3HRD - chains A and B of the 8 polymer chains in the assembly; structure by X-ray diffraction, 2.20 A resolution.

== Chain A ==
Protein: Nicotinate dehydrogenase large molybdopterin subunit
Source organism: Eubacterium barkeri
UniProt: Q0QLF2 (Q0QLF2_EUBBA); residue numbers follow UniProt; this construct covers 1-425
Amino-acid sequence (425 residues; each row starts with the number of its first residue):
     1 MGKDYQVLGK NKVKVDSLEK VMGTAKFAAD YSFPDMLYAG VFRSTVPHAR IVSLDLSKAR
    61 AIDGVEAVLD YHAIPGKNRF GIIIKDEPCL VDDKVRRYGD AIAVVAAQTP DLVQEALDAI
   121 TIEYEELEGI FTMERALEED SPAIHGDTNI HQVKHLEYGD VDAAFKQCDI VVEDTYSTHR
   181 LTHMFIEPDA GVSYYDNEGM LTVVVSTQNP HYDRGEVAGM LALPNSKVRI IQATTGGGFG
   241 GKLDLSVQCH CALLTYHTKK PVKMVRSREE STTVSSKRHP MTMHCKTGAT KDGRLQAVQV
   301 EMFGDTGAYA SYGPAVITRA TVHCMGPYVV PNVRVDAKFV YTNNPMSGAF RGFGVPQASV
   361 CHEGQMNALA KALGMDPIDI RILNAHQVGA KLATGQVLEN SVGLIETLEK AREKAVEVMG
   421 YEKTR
Not modelled in the structure: 1, 422-425
Metal / ion sites: Mg2+: T306, Y309, A310, S347
Residues lining bound ligands:
  - pterin cytosine dinucleotide (MCN): G237, G238, F239, G240, R351
  - nicotinic acid (NIO): I83, Y312, A315, R319, F353
  - selenium atom (SE): F239, G240, A349, F350, R351, G352
Swiss-Prot annotation at these positions:
  - binding site (Se-Mo-molybdopterin cytosine dinucleotide): Q208, G238 to G240
Reported in the primary citation:
  - binding site for dioxothiomolybdenum(VI) ion: Q208
  - binding site for nicotinic acid: Y312, R319, F353 (proposed by the authors, not directly observed)
  - catalytic residues: R319 (by similarity / conservation)

== Chain B ==
Protein: Nicotinate dehydrogenase medium molybdopterin subunit
Source organism: Eubacterium barkeri
UniProt: Q0QLF1 (Q0QLF1_EUBBA); numbering as in UniProt (aligned over 1-330)
Amino-acid sequence (330 residues; numbered 1 to 330; the number before each row is that of its first residue):
     1 MKKRGKGVGS MWYGIGNTGL PNPAAAFVEI HGDGSANVMF GAADIGQGSG TAMAQIAAEE
    61 LGLDYEKIHV TWGDTMVTPD GGATSASRQT LITGNAVILA CRQAKETLAK TAAEKLDCAP
   121 EELSFRDNTV FITADPERSM TYGELMAAMK AAGRMAVGAG SYNPNTTGLA PENMSGIPFE
   181 VYSYATTIAE VEVDTETGEV DVLKVVSAHD VGTPINRSMV EGQIEGGVTM GQGFVLMEEI
   241 EVNTKNGAIK NPSMSKYIIP SNRDVPEIHS ILVESEGGPG PFGAKGVGEP ALIPMIPAVV
   301 AAIEDALGTR FTHTPIMPKD IVAAVKAQEK
Residues lining bound ligands:
  - pterin cytosine dinucleotide (MCN): I45, G46, Q47, G48, S49, A52, T84, S85, A86, S87, R88, Q89, T90, V211, T213, P214, I215, N216, M219, V220, Q223, A284, K285, G286, V287, G288, E289
  - nicotinic acid (NIO): G16, N17, T18, L20, A86
Reported in the primary citation:
  - binding site for dioxothiomolybdenum(VI) ion: E289
  - catalytic residues: E289 (by similarity / conservation)

== How chain A and chain B interact ==
Contacting residue pairs (232; chain A residue first):
  K3(A) with E276(B), salt bridge
  D4(A) with F125(B)
  Y5(A) with E59(B); T213(B); F282(B)
  Q6(A) with A58(B); E59(B), hydrogen bond (backbone-side chain); G62(B); L63(B), hydrogen bond (side chain-backbone); F125(B); R126(B)
  V7(A) with Q55(B); A58(B), hydrophobic; E59(B), hydrogen bond (backbone-side chain)
  L8(A) with E59(B), hydrogen bond (backbone-side chain); I215(B); F282(B), hydrophobic
  G9(A) with P214(B), hydrogen bond (backbone-backbone); I215(B), hydrogen bond (backbone-backbone); N216(B); R217(B), hydrogen bond (backbone-backbone)
  K10(A) with Q55(B); N216(B), hydrogen bond (backbone-side chain)
  N11(A) with N216(B); R217(B); S218(B), hydrogen bond (side chain-backbone)
  K12(A) with Y65(B); E66(B), salt bridge; N216(B), hydrogen bond (backbone-side chain)
  V13(A) with Y65(B), hydrogen bond (backbone-side chain)
  K14(A) with G46(B), hydrogen bond (side chain-backbone); T51(B); Y65(B); M219(B)
  V15(A) with T51(B), hydrogen bond (backbone-side chain); Y65(B), hydrogen bond (backbone-side chain); W72(B), hydrophobic
  T45(A) with N246(B)
  V46(A) with N246(B)
  P47(A) with N246(B)
  Y98(A) with N246(B); G247(B); A248(B), hydrophobic
  F131(A) with T244(B); G247(B)
  K154(A) with M174(B)
  H155(A) with E172(B); N173(B); M174(B)
  L156(A) with N173(B); M174(B), hydrophobic
  E157(A) with N173(B), hydrogen bond (backbone-backbone)
  D174(A) with R310(B), salt bridge
  T175(A) with T312(B), hydrogen bond (backbone-side chain); H313(B)
  Y176(A) with R310(B), hydrogen bond; T312(B)
  S177(A) with T312(B), hydrogen bond (backbone-backbone); H313(B); T314(B), hydrogen bond (backbone-backbone)
  T178(A) with T314(B)
  H179(A) with F234(B), hydrogen bond (side chain-backbone); E238(B), hydrogen bond (side chain-backbone); E239(B); T314(B), hydrogen bond; P315(B)
  R180(A) with E239(B); I240(B), hydrogen bond (backbone-backbone); V242(B)
  L181(A) with F234(B), hydrophobic; E238(B); I240(B); Y257(B)
  T182(A) with E238(B); I240(B); Y257(B), hydrogen bond (backbone-side chain)
  M184(A) with M254(B), hydrophobic; Y257(B), hydrophobic
  M200(A) with M76(B), hydrophobic
  T207(A) with I45(B)
  Q208(A) with A43(B); I45(B); T84(B), hydrogen bond (side chain-backbone)
  N209(A) with A83(B)
  P210(A) with G73(B); T75(B)
  H211(A) with G41(B); T75(B); T78(B), hydrogen bond (side chain-backbone); P79(B); D80(B), hydrogen bond (side chain-backbone)
  R214(A) with T75(B), hydrogen bond (side chain-backbone)
  V228(A) with T75(B)
  R229(A) with D74(B), salt bridge; T75(B); M76(B)
  I230(A) with G73(B); D74(B); T75(B), hydrogen bond (backbone-side chain)
  I231(A) with G73(B); D74(B)
  Q232(A) with A43(B); D44(B), hydrogen bond (side chain-backbone); I45(B); W72(B), hydrogen bond; G73(B), hydrogen bond (backbone-backbone)
  T235(A) with I45(B)
  G237(A) with I45(B)
  F239(A) with M230(B), hydrophobic
  L243(A) with S85(B)
  R268(A) with P252(B); M254(B)
  E269(A) with P252(B)
  T272(A) with I249(B); P252(B), hydrogen bond (side chain-backbone)
  T273(A) with P252(B)
  K277(A) with I249(B)
  R278(A) with F234(B); L292(B)
  T318(A) with T18(B)
  R319(A) with Y13(B); G14(B), hydrogen bond (side chain-backbone); G16(B), hydrogen bond (side chain-backbone); A86(B); F179(B)
  V322(A) with W12(B); L169(B), hydrophobic; M174(B), hydrophobic
  H323(A) with W12(B); Y13(B); G14(B), hydrogen bond (side chain-backbone); F179(B)
  M325(A) with W12(B), hydrophobic
  G326(A) with W12(B)
  P327(A) with M11(B); W12(B), hydrophobic; Y184(B), hydrophobic
  Y328(A) with S10(B)
  N344(A) with V242(B)
  P345(A) with V242(B); I249(B), hydrophobic
  F350(A) with M230(B), hydrophobic
  R351(A) with Q223(B), hydrogen bond; G227(B); M230(B), hydrogen bond; G288(B), hydrogen bond (side chain-backbone); E289(B); L292(B)
  G352(A) with Y13(B); E289(B), hydrogen bond (backbone-side chain)
  F353(A) with Y13(B); A86(B)
  V355(A) with W12(B); Y13(B), hydrophobic; I293(B), hydrophobic
  P356(A) with I293(B), hydrophobic; I296(B), hydrophobic
  S359(A) with I293(B); P297(B)
  V360(A) with I296(B), hydrophobic
  H362(A) with S10(B), hydrogen bond (side chain-backbone)
  E363(A) with G9(B); S10(B), hydrogen bond (side chain-backbone); P297(B)
  G364(A) with R310(B)
  N367(A) with V8(B); A301(B)
  A368(A) with R310(B)
  P377(A) with V8(B), hydrophobic
  I378(A) with V8(B), hydrophobic; T186(B)
  R381(A) with V8(B), hydrogen bond (side chain-backbone); S10(B)
  H386(A) with W12(B); Y184(B), hydrogen bond
  L392(A) with W12(B), hydrophobic; Y182(B)
  T394(A) with M174(B); S175(B); G176(B), hydrogen bond (backbone-backbone); P178(B)
  Q396(A) with G176(B); I177(B); P178(B); F179(B), hydrogen bond (side chain-backbone); Y182(B), hydrogen bond
  L398(A) with Y182(B), hydrophobic; Y184(B)
  N400(A) with E276(B); G277(B); G278(B); P279(B)
  S401(A) with Y182(B); D210(B); S275(B), hydrogen bond; E276(B), hydrogen bond (backbone-backbone); G278(B); K285(B), hydrogen bond (backbone-side chain)
  V402(A) with D210(B); S275(B)
  G403(A) with D210(B), hydrogen bond (backbone-side chain)
  L404(A) with Y184(B), hydrophobic; T186(B)
  E406(A) with V273(B); E274(B)
  T407(A) with Y184(B); A185(B); T186(B), hydrogen bond; A208(B); D210(B)
  L408(A) with S10(B); T186(B), hydrogen bond (backbone-side chain)
  K410(A) with I271(B)
  A411(A) with T186(B); I188(B); V206(B)
  R412(A) with I188(B)
  K414(A) with V206(B); H269(B); I271(B)
  A415(A) with I188(B), hydrophobic
  V418(A) with K204(B), hydrogen bond (backbone-side chain); V206(B), hydrophobic; H269(B)
  M419(A) with K6(B); I188(B); E190(B); K204(B); V206(B), hydrophobic
  G420(A) with K6(B)
  Y421(A) with K6(B); I188(B), hydrophobic
Also at the interface, not in a pair above, chain A (106 interface residues in all): D16, I186, Y312, T321
Also at the interface, not in a pair above, chain B (119 interface residues in all): G48, G50, A54, I56, D64, G81, P171, V181, A189, V205, H209, G212, G226, K245, S253, I259, A291

== Summary ==
106 residues of chain A and 119 residues of chain B are in contact; the contacts include 54 hydrogen bonds and
4 salt bridges. Polar pairs include K3(A)-E276(B), K12(A)-E66(B) and D174(A)-R310(B). The paper reports
catalytic residues R319(A) and E289(B); a binding site for nicotinic acid at Y312(A), R319(A) and F353(A).
Chain A is Nicotinate dehydrogenase large molybdopterin subunit and chain B is Nicotinate dehydrogenase medium
molybdopterin subunit, both from Eubacterium barkeri; the structure, Crystal structure of nicotinate
dehydrogenase, was determined by X-ray diffraction.
